PDB entry 7YX5 | electron microscopy, 3.70 A resolution | chain A

Chain A:
Protein: Putative glucose-methanol-choline oxidoreductase protein
Organism: Acanthamoeba polyphaga mimivirus
UniProtKB: E5L7Z5 (E5L7Z5_MIMIV); numbering as in UniProt (aligned over 1-702)
Amino-acid sequence (702 residues; numbered 1 to 702; the number before each row is that of its first residue):
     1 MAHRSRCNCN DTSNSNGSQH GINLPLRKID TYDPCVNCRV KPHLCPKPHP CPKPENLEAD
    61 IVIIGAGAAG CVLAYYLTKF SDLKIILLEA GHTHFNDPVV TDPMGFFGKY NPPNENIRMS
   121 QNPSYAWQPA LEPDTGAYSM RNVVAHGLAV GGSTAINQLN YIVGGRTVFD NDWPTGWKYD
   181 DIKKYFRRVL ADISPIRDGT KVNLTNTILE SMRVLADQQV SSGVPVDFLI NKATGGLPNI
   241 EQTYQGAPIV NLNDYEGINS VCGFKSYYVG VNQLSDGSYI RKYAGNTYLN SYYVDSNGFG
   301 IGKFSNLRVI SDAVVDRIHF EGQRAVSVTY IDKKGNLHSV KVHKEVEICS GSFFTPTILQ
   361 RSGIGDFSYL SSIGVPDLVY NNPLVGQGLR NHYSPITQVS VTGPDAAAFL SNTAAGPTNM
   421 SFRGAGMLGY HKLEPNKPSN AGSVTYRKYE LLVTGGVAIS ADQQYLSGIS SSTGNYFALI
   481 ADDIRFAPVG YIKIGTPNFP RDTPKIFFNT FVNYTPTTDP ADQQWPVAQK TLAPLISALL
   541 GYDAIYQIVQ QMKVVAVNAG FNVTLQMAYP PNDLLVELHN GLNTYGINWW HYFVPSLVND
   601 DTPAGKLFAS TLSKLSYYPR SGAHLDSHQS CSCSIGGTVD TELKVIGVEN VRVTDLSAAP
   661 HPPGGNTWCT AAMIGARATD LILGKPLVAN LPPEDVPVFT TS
Unresolved in the structure: 1-55, 701-702
Residues lining bound ligands: FAD (flavin-adenine dinucleotide): Ile-64, Gly-65, Ala-66, Gly-67, Ala-68, Ala-69, Leu-88, Glu-89, Ala-90, Ser-120, Trp-127, Ala-145, His-146, Gly-147, Leu-148, Ala-149, Gly-152, Ser-153, Thr-154, Ile-156, Asn-157, Gln-158, Leu-159, Asn-160, Ala-313, Val-314, Val-315, Cys-349, Ser-350, Gly-351, Phe-354, Pro-500, Ser-627, His-628, Asp-655, Leu-656, Asn-666, Thr-667, Trp-668, Ala-671

In short:
Chain A binds flavin-adenine dinucleotide.
Chain A is Putative glucose-methanol-choline oxidoreductase protein (Acanthamoeba polyphaga mimivirus); the
structure, Structure of the Mimivirus genomic fibre in its relaxed 5-start helix form, was determined by
electron microscopy (same publication as 7YX3 and 7YX4).
